Entry 8VRI (X-ray diffraction, 1.65 A resolution); this record covers chain A.

== Chain A ==
Molecule: Peptidyl-prolyl cis-trans isomerase B
Source organism: Escherichia coli
Notes: EC 5.2.1.8
UniProt: P23869 (PPIB_ECOLI); residues 1-164 here = UniProt positions 1-164
Chain sequence (170 residues; row label = number of the first residue in the row):
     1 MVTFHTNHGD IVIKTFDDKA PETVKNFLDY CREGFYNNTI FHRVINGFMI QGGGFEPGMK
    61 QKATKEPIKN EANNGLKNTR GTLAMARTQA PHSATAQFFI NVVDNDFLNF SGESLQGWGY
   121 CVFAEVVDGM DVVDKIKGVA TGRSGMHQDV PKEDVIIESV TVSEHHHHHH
Modified / non-standard residues: Met1 (N-formylmethionine; FME); Leu28, Leu76, Leu83, Leu108, Leu115 (5,5'-difluoroleucines; FFL)
Sequence notes: expression tag (165-170)

== In short ==
Chain A is Peptidyl-prolyl cis-trans isomerase B (Escherichia coli); the structure, E. coli peptidyl-prolyl
cis-trans isomerase containing difluoro-leucines, was determined by X-ray diffraction together with 8VRG and
8VRH from the same study.
